PDB entry 6YEG | electron microscopy, 4.00 A resolution | chains G and L of the 12 polymer chains in the assembly

[Chain G (and L)]
Molecule: Tail tube protein gp17.1*
Organism: Bacillus phage SPP1
Notes: chain L of this document is another copy of the same molecule, construct and numbering; everything in this record applies to it too
Reference sequence: O48449 (TUBE_BPSPP), isoform O48449-2; residues 5-177 here = UniProt positions 5-177
Amino-acid sequence (180 residues; each row starts with the number of its first residue):
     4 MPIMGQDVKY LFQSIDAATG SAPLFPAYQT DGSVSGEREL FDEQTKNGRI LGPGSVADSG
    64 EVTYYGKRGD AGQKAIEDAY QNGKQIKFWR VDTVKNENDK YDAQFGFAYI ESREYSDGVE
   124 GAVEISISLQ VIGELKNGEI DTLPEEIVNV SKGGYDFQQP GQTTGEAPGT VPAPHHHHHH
Disordered / not traced: 4, 177-183
Sequence notes: initiating methionine (4); expression tag (178-183)

[How chain G and chain L interact]
Pairs across the interface - 56 pairs, chain G then chain L:
  Arg41(G) - Glu46(L)  salt bridge
  Ser58(G) - Glu46(L)
  Ser58(G) - Asn50(L)
  Val59(G) - Phe44(L)
  Ala60(G) - Phe44(L)  hydrophobic
  Gly69(G) - Pro5(L)
  Gly69(G) - Ile6(L)  hydrogen bond (backbone-backbone)
  Lys70(G) - Pro5(L)
  Lys70(G) - Ile6(L)
  Arg71(G) - Pro5(L)  hydrogen bond (side chain-backbone)
  Arg71(G) - Ile6(L)
  Arg71(G) - Val97(L)
  Glu80(G) - Gln107(L)
  Tyr83(G) - Ser38(L)  hydrogen bond (side chain-backbone)
  Tyr83(G) - Glu40(L)
  Gln84(G) - Glu137(L)  hydrogen bond (side chain-backbone)
  Gln84(G) - Leu138(L)
  Gln84(G) - Lys139(L)
  Tyr112(G) - Glu42(L)
  Tyr112(G) - Gly55(L)
  Tyr112(G) - Pro56(L)
  Glu114(G) - Glu40(L)  hydrogen bond (backbone-backbone)
  Glu114(G) - Glu42(L)
  Ser115(G) - Ser38(L)
  Ser115(G) - Gly39(L)
  Ser115(G) - Glu40(L)
  Arg116(G) - Ser36(L)
  Arg116(G) - Ser38(L)  hydrogen bond
  Arg116(G) - Gln107(L)
  Glu117(G) - Val37(L)
  Glu117(G) - Ser38(L)
  Tyr118(G) - Ser36(L)
  Tyr118(G) - Arg93(L)  hydrogen bond
  Tyr118(G) - Gln107(L)  hydrogen bond
  Asp120(G) - Gly8(L)
  Asp120(G) - Val11(L)
  Asp120(G) - Thr33(L)  hydrogen bond (backbone-side chain)
  Asp120(G) - Asp34(L)  hydrogen bond (backbone-backbone)
  Gly121(G) - Gly8(L)
  Gly121(G) - Thr33(L)
  Val122(G) - Gly8(L)
  Val122(G) - Gln9(L)
  Val122(G) - Gln32(L)
  Val122(G) - Thr33(L)
  Gly124(G) - Gly8(L)
  Ala125(G) - Ile6(L)
  Ala125(G) - Met7(L)  hydrophobic
  Ala125(G) - Gly8(L)
  Val126(G) - Ile6(L)
  Val126(G) - Met7(L)
  Gln133(G) - Glu42(L)
  Gln133(G) - Ile53(L)
  Val134(G) - Ile53(L)
  Ile135(G) - Asn50(L)
  Ile135(G) - Gly51(L)
  Ile135(G) - Ile53(L)  hydrophobic
Other interface residues (no listed pair), chain G (29 interface residues in all): Asn85, Gln88, Ile113, Ser119
Other interface residues (no listed pair), chain L (34 interface residues in all): Tyr13, Gly35, Arg52, Leu54, Gly57, Val59

[Summary]
Chain G and chain L form an interface of 29 and 34 residues respectively, with 10 hydrogen bonds and 1 salt
bridge. Polar contacts include Arg41(G)-Glu46(L), Arg71(G)-Pro5(L) and Tyr83(G)-Ser38(L).
Both chains are Tail tube protein gp17.1* (Bacillus phage SPP1). Entry 6YEG (Hybrid structure of the SPP1 tail
tube by solid-state NMR and cryo EM - Final EM ...) was determined by electron microscopy, deposited together
with 6YQ5.
